PDB entry 1KQY | X-ray diffraction, 1.92 A resolution | chain A

[Chain A]
Molecule: Hevamine A
Organism: Hevea brasiliensis
Notes: EC 3.2.1.14, 3.2.1.17
Reference sequence: p23472 (CHLY_HEVBR); residue numbers follow UniProt; this construct covers 1-273
Sequence (273 residues; each row starts with the number of its first residue):
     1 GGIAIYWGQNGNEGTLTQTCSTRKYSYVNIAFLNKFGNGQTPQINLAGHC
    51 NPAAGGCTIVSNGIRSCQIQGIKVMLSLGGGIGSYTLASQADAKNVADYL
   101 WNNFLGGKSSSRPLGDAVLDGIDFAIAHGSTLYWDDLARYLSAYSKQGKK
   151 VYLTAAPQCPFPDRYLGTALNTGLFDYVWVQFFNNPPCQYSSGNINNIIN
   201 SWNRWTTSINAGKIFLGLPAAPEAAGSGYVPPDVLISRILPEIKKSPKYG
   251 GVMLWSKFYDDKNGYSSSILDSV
Disulfides: Cys20-Cys67, Cys50-Cys57, Cys159-Cys188
Construct notes: engineered mutation Ala125 (Asp in p23472), Ala127 (Glu in p23472), Phe183 (Tyr in p23472)
From the paper describing this entry:
  - mutagenesis - D125A, E127A, Y183F: decreased catalytic activity
  - mutagenesis - D125A/E127A/Y183F, D125A/E127A, D125A/Y183F: abolished catalytic activity

[In short]
From the paper: D125A, E127A and Y183F reduce catalytic activity; D125A/E127A/Y183F, D125A/E127A and
D125A/Y183F abolish catalytic activity.
Chain A is Hevamine A (Hevea brasiliensis); the structure, Hevamine Mutant D125A/E127A/Y183F in Complex with
Penta-NAG, was determined by X-ray diffraction together with 1KQZ, 1KR0 and 1KR1 from the same study.
